PDB entry 9LUC | electron microscopy, 3.50 A resolution | chains B and G of the 7 polymer chains in the assembly

Chain B:
Name: Flagellar motor protein MotA
Source organism: Paenibacillus sp. TCA20
UniProt: A0A069DFV9 (A0A069DFV9_9BACL); residue numbers follow UniProt; this construct covers 1-246
Amino-acid sequence (246 residues; each row starts with the number of its first residue):
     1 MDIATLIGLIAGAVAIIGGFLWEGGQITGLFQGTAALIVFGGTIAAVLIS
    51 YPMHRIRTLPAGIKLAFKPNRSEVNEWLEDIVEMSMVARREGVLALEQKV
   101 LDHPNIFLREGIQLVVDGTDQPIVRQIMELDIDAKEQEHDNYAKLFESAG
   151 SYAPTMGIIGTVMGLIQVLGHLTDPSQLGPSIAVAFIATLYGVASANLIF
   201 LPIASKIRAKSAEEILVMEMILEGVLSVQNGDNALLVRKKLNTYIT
Not modelled in the structure: 1-26

Chain G:
Name: Chimeric B subunit of MotA1B1 from Paenibacillus sp. TCA20 and MotAB from E. coli
Source organism: Paenibacillus sp. TCA20
Amino-acid sequence (49 residues; row label = number of the first residue in the row):
    12 GSPHDRWMITYADLITLLLIFFVMMYAMSRLDASKYEEVTSSLQTTFQS

Interface between chain B and chain G:
Contacting residue pairs - 21 pairs, chain B then chain G:
  Gly157(B) - Asp24(G)
  Ile158(B) - Ile20(G)
  Ile158(B) - Asp24(G)  hydrogen bond (backbone-side chain)
  Thr161(B) - Asp24(G)  hydrogen bond
  Thr161(B) - Thr27(G)
  Thr161(B) - Leu28(G)
  Leu165(B) - Ile31(G)  hydrophobic
  Val168(B) - Ile31(G)  hydrophobic
  Leu169(B) - Ile31(G)  hydrophobic
  Leu169(B) - Val34(G)  hydrophobic
  Leu172(B) - Met35(G)
  Leu172(B) - Ala38(G)  hydrophobic
  Leu172(B) - Met39(G)
  Asp174(B) - Met39(G)
  Ile182(B) - Ile31(G)  hydrophobic
  Ala185(B) - Leu28(G)  hydrophobic
  Phe186(B) - Leu28(G)  hydrophobic
  Thr189(B) - Asp24(G)  hydrogen bond
  Val193(B) - Thr21(G)
  Asn197(B) - Arg17(G)  hydrogen bond
  Leu201(B) - Arg17(G)
Also at the interface, not in a pair above, chain B (18 interface residues in all): Pro154, Thr155, Leu178

In short:
Chain B and chain G form an interface of 18 and 11 residues respectively, with 4 hydrogen bonds. Polar
contacts include Ile158(B)-Asp24(G), Thr161(B)-Asp24(G) and Thr189(B)-Asp24(G).
Here chain B is Flagellar motor protein MotA and chain G is Chimeric B subunit of MotA1B1 from Paenibacillus
sp. TCA20 and MotAB from E. coli, both from Paenibacillus sp. TCA20. Entry 9LUC (The chimeric flagellar motor
complex between MotA1B1 from Paenibacillus sp. TCA20 and MotAB from E.coli, state ...) was determined by
electron microscopy together with 9LU9 and 9LUB from the same study.
